PDB entry 9CGC | electron microscopy, 3.61 A resolution | chains A and B of the 39 polymer chains in the assembly

== Chain A ==
Protein: Proteasome subunit alpha type-1
Organism: Saccharomyces cerevisiae
Reference sequence: P21243 (PSA1_YEAST); residues 1-252 here = UniProt positions 1-252
Amino-acid sequence (252 residues; each row starts with the number of its first residue):
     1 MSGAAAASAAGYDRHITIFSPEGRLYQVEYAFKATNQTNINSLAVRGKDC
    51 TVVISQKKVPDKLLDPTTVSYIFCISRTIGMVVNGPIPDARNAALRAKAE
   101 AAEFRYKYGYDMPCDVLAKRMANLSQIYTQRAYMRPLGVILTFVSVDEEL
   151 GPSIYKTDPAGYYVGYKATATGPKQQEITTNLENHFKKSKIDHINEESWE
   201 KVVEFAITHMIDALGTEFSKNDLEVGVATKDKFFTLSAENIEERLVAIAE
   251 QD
Disordered / not traced: 1-9

== Chain B ==
Protein: Proteasome subunit alpha type-2
Organism: Saccharomyces cerevisiae
Reference sequence: P23639 (PSA2_YEAST); residues 1-250 here = UniProt positions 1-250
Amino-acid sequence (250 residues; row label = number of the first residue in the row):
     1 MTDRYSFSLTTFSPSGKLGQIDYALTAVKQGVTSLGIKATNGVVIATEKK
    51 SSSPLAMSETLSKVSLLTPDIGAVYSGMGPDYRVLVDKSRKVAHTSYKRI
   101 YGEYPPTKLLVSEVAKIMQEATQSGGVRPFGVSLLIAGHDEFNGFSLYQV
   151 DPSGSYFPWKATAIGKGSVAAKTFLEKRWNDELELEDAIHIALLTLKESV
   201 EGEFNGDTIELAIIGDENPDLLGYTGIPTDKGPRFRKLTSQEINDRLEAL
Swiss-Prot annotation at these positions:
  - cross-link: Lys108 (Glycyl lysine isopeptide (Lys-Gly) (interchain with G-Cter in ubiquitin))

== How chain A and chain B interact ==
Contacting residue pairs - 58 pairs, chain A then chain B:
  Thr17(A) - Arg128(B)
  Ile18(A) - Leu9(B)  hydrophobic
  Ile18(A) - Gln20(B)
  Phe19(A) - Gln20(B)
  Phe19(A) - Tyr23(B)  hydrophobic
  Phe19(A) - Ala24(B)  hydrophobic
  Phe19(A) - Arg128(B)
  Phe19(A) - Pro129(B)
  Phe19(A) - Gly131(B)
  Ser20(A) - Tyr23(B)
  Pro21(A) - Tyr23(B)
  Glu22(A) - Gln30(B)
  Gly23(A) - Ala27(B)
  Leu25(A) - Met78(B)  hydrophobic
  Leu25(A) - Arg128(B)
  Arg46(A) - Met57(B)
  Lys119(A) - Arg83(B)
  Ala122(A) - Arg83(B)
  Asn123(A) - Arg83(B)  hydrogen bond
  Asn123(A) - Val84(B)
  Asn123(A) - Asp87(B)
  Gln126(A) - Pro80(B)
  Gln126(A) - Asp81(B)  hydrogen bond
  Gln126(A) - Val84(B)
  Thr129(A) - Arg128(B)
  Gln130(A) - Val127(B)
  Gln130(A) - Arg128(B)  hydrogen bond (side chain-backbone)
  Gln130(A) - Phe130(B)
  Arg131(A) - Asp3(B)  salt bridge
  Arg131(A) - Gly126(B)
  Arg131(A) - Val127(B)
  Ala132(A) - Tyr5(B)  hydrophobic
  Ala132(A) - Leu9(B)  hydrophobic
  Ala132(A) - Gly126(B)  hydrogen bond (backbone-backbone)
  Tyr133(A) - Thr2(B)
  Tyr133(A) - Asp3(B)
  Tyr133(A) - Tyr5(B)  hydrophobic
  Tyr155(A) - Thr60(B)
  Ala160(A) - Pro80(B)
  Gly161(A) - Pro80(B)
  Gly161(A) - Arg83(B)  hydrogen bond (backbone-side chain)
  Tyr162(A) - Ser52(B)  hydrogen bond
  Tyr162(A) - Pro80(B)
  Tyr163(A) - Arg83(B)
  Val164(A) - Met57(B)
  Val164(A) - Thr60(B)
  Gly165(A) - Ala56(B)
  Gly165(A) - Met57(B)  hydrogen bond (backbone-backbone)
  Gly165(A) - Thr60(B)  hydrogen bond (backbone-side chain)
  Tyr166(A) - Leu55(B)
  Tyr166(A) - Ala56(B)  hydrophobic
  Lys167(A) - Leu55(B)  hydrogen bond (backbone-backbone)
  Lys167(A) - Ala56(B)  hydrogen bond (side chain-backbone)
  Lys167(A) - Met57(B)
  Ala168(A) - Leu55(B)
  Glu183(A) - Pro54(B)
  Glu183(A) - Leu55(B)  hydrogen bond (side chain-backbone)
  Phe186(A) - Leu55(B)  hydrophobic
Also at the interface, not in a pair above, chain A (35 interface residues in all): Ile16, Ile127, Thr179, Leu182, Asp192
Also at the interface, not in a pair above, chain B (31 interface residues in all): Thr26, Ser53, Leu61, Ala121

== Overview ==
The interface between chain A and chain B involves 35 residues on one side and 31 on the other, with 11
hydrogen bonds and 1 salt bridge. Among the polar pairs are Arg131(A)-Asp3(B), Asn123(A)-Arg83(B) and
Gln126(A)-Asp81(B).
Here chain A is Proteasome subunit alpha type-1 and chain B is Proteasome subunit alpha type-2, both from
Saccharomyces cerevisiae. Entry 9CGC (Yeast 26S proteasome non-substrate-engaged (S1 state)) was determined by
electron microscopy.
